Entry 8YBK (electron microscopy, 2.69 A resolution); this record covers chains C and I of the 10 polymer chains in the assembly.

== Chain C ==
Protein: Histone H2A type 1-B/E
Source organism: Homo sapiens
UniProtKB: P04908 (H2A1B_HUMAN); residues 0-129 here correspond to UniProt positions 1-130 (UniProt number = residue number + 1)
Chain sequence (133 residues; row label = number of the first residue in the row; numbers below 1 keep their minus sign (Gly-3 is residue -3)):
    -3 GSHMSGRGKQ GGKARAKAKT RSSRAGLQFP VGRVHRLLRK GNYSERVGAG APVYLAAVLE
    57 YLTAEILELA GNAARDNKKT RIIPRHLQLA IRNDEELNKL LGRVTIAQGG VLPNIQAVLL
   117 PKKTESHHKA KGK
Unresolved in the structure: -3 to 9, 109-129
Construct notes: expression tag (-3 to -1)
UniProt features mapped onto this chain:
  - modified residue: Ser1 (N-acetylserine), Arg3 (Citrulline), Lys5 (N6-(2-hydroxyisobutyryl)lysine), Lys9 (N6-(2-hydroxyisobutyryl)lysine), Lys13 (N6-(beta-hydroxybutyryl)lysine), Lys36 (N6-(2-hydroxyisobutyryl)lysine), Lys74 (N6-(2-hydroxyisobutyryl)lysine), Lys75 (N6-(2-hydroxyisobutyryl)lysine), Lys95 (N6-(2-hydroxyisobutyryl)lysine), Gln104 (N5-methylglutamine), Lys118 (N6-(2-hydroxyisobutyryl)lysine), Lys119 (N6-crotonyllysine), Thr120 (Phosphothreonine), Lys125 (N6-crotonyllysine)
  - cross-link (Glycyl lysine isopeptide (Lys-Gly)): Lys13 (interchain with G-Cter in ubiquitin), Lys15 (interchain with G-Cter in ubiquitin), Lys119 (interchain with G-Cter in ubiquitin)

== Chain I ==
Molecule: 145-nt DNA strand
Source organism: synthetic construct
Sequence (145 nucleotides; each row starts with the number of its first residue; numbers below 1 keep their minus sign (DA-72 is residue -72)):
   -72 ATCAGAATCC CGGTGCCGAG GCCGCTCAAT TGGTCGTAGA CAGCTCTAGC ACCGCTTAAA
   -12 CGCACGTACG CGCTGTCCCC CGCGTTTTAA CCGCCAAGGG GATTACTCCC TAGTCTCCAG
    48 GCACGTGTCA GATATATACA TCGAT
Unresolved in the structure: -72 to -61, 54-72

== Chain C / chain I interface ==
Contacting residue pairs (14):
  Arg11(C) - DT-43(I)  base contact
  Ala12(C) - DG-41(I)  phosphate contact
  Ala14(C) - DT-43(I)  phosphate contact
  Ala14(C) - DT-42(I)  phosphate contact
  Lys15(C) - DT-43(I)  sugar contact
  Lys15(C) - DT-42(I)  hydrogen bond to the phosphate
  Thr16(C) - DT-43(I)  phosphate contact
  Arg17(C) - DT-43(I)  salt bridge to the phosphate
  Arg20(C) - DT-42(I)  salt bridge to the phosphate
  Gly28(C) - DA-44(I)  phosphate contact
  Gly28(C) - DT-43(I)  phosphate contact
  Arg29(C) - DA-44(I)  phosphate contact
  Arg32(C) - DA-44(I)  salt bridge to the phosphate
  Arg77(C) - DA-54(I)  salt bridge to the phosphate
Interface residues without a listed pair, chain C (13 interface residues in all): Lys13, Arg42
Interface residues without a listed pair, chain I (8 interface residues in all): DA-45, DG-37, DA-35

== In short ==
13 residues of chain C face 8 of chain I across their interface; the contacts include 1 hydrogen bond and 4
salt bridges. Among the polar pairs are Lys15(C)-DT-42(I), Arg17(C)-DT-43(I) and Arg20(C)-DT-42(I).
Here chain C is Histone H2A type 1-B/E (Homo sapiens) and chain I is a 145-nt DNA strand (synthetic
construct). Entry 8YBK (Cryo-EM structure of the human nucleosome containing the H3.1 E97K mutant) was
determined by electron microscopy together with 8YBJ from the same study.
